PDB entry 7RIM | X-ray diffraction, 2.90 A resolution | chains A and I of the 13 polymer chains in the assembly

Chain A:
Molecule: DNA-directed RNA polymerase II subunit RPB1
Organism: Saccharomyces cerevisiae (strain ATCC 204508 / S288c)
Notes: EC 2.7.7.6
Reference sequence: P04050 (RPB1_YEAST); residues 1-1733 here = UniProt positions 1-1733
Amino-acid sequence (1733 residues; each row starts with the number of its first residue):
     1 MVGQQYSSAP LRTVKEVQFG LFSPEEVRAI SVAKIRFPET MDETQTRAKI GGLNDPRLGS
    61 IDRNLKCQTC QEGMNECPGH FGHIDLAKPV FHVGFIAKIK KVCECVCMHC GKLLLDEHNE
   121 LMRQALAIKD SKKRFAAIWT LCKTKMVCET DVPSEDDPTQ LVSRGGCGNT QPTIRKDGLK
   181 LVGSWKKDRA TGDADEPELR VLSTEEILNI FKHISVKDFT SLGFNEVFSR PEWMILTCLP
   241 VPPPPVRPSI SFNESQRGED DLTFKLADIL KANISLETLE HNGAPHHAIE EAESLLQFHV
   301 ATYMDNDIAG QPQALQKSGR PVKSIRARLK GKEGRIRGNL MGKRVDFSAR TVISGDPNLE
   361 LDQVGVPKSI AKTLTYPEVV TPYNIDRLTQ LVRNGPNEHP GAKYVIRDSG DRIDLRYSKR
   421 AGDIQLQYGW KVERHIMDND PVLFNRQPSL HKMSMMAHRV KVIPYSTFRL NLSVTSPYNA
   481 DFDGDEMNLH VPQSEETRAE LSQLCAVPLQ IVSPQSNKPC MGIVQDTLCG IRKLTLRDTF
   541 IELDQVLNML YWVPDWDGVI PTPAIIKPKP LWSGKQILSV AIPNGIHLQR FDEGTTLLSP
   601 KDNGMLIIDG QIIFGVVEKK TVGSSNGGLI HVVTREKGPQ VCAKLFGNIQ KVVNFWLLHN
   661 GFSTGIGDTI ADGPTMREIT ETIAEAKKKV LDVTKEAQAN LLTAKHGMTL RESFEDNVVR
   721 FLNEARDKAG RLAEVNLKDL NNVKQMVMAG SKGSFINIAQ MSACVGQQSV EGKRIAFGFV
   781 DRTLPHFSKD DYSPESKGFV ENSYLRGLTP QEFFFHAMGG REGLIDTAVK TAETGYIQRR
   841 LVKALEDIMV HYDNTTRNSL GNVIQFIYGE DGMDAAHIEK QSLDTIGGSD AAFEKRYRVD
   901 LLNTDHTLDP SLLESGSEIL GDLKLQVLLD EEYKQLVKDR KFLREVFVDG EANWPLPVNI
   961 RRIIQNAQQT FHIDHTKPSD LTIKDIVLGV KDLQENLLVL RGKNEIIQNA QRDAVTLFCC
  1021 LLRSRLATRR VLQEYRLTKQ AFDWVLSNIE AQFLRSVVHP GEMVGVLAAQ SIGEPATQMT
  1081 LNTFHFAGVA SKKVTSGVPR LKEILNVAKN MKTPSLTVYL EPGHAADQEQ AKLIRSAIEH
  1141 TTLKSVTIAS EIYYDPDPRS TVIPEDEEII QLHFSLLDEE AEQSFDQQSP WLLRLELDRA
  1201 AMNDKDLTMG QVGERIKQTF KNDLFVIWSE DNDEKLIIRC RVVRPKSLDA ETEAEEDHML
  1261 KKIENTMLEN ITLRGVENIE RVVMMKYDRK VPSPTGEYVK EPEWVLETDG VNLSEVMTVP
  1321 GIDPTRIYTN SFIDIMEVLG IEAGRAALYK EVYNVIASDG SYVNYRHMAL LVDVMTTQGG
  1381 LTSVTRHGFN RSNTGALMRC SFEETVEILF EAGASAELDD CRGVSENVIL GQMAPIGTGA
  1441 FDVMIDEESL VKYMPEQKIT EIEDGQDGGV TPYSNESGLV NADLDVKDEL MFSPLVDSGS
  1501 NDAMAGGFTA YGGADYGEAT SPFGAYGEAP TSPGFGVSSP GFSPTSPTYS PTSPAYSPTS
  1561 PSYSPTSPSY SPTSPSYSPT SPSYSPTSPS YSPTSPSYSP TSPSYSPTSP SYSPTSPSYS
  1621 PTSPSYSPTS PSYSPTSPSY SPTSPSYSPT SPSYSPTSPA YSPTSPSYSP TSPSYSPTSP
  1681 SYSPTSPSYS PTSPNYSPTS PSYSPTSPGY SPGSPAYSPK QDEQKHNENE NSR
Disordered / not traced: 1-2, 154-160, 187-198, 250-256, 1082-1091, 1177-1187, 1244-1256, 1447-1733
Metal / ion sites: Zn2+ site 1: Cys67, Cys70, Cys77, His80; Zn2+ site 2: Cys107, Cys110, Cys167; Mg2+: Asp483, Asp485 (shared with 1 residue of chain R)
Small-molecule neighbours: 5N0 (3-({3-[(3-{[4-({4-[(4-{[4-({(2R)-2-amino-4-[(1-methyl-4-{[1-methyl-4-({1-methyl-4-[(1-methyl-1H-imidazole-2-carbonyl)amino]-1H-imidazole-2-carbonyl}amino)-1H-pyrrole-2-carbonyl]amino}-1H-pyrrole-2-carbonyl)amino]butanoyl}amino)-1-methyl-1H-imidazole-2-carbonyl]amino}-1-methyl-1H-pyrrole-2-carbonyl)amino]-1-methyl-1H-pyrrole-2-carbonyl}amino)-1-methyl-1H-pyrrole-2-carbonyl]amino}propyl)(methyl)amino]propyl}carbamoyl)benzoic acid): Arg1386, His1387, Glu1404
Swiss-Prot annotation at these positions:
  - region: Pro248 to Asp260 (Lid loop), Asn306 to Lys323 (Rudder loop), Pro810 to Glu822 (Bridging helix)
  - binding site (Zn(2+)): Cys67, Cys70, Cys77, His80, Cys107, Cys110, Cys148, Cys167
  - binding site (Mg(2+)): Asp481, Asp483, Asp485
  - modified residue: Thr1471 (Phosphothreonine)
  - cross-link (Glycyl lysine isopeptide (Lys-Gly)): Lys695 (interchain with G-Cter in ubiquitin), Lys1246 (interchain with G-Cter in ubiquitin), Lys1350 (interchain with G-Cter in ubiquitin)
  - natural variant: Ser1653 to Pro1659 (deletion: In strain: A364A)
  - mutagenesis: Lys1246 (K1246R: Impairs ubiquitination during transcription stress)
What the authors report for this chain:
  - binding site for 5N0: His1387

Chain I:
Molecule: DNA-directed RNA polymerase II subunit RPB9
Organism: Saccharomyces cerevisiae (strain ATCC 204508 / S288c)
Reference sequence: P27999 (RPB9_YEAST); numbering as in UniProt (aligned over 1-122)
Amino-acid sequence (122 residues; numbered 1 to 122; the number before each row is that of its first residue):
     1 MTTFRFCRDC NNMLYPREDK ENNRLLFECR TCSYVEEAGS PLVYRHELIT NIGETAGVVQ
    61 DIGSDPTLPR SDRECPKCHS RENVFFQSQQ RRKDTSMVLF FVCLSCSHIF TSDQKNKRTQ
   121 FS
Disordered / not traced: 1, 120-122
Metal / ion sites: Zn2+ site 1: Cys7, Cys10, Cys29, Cys32; Zn2+ site 2: Cys75, Cys78, Cys103, Cys106
Swiss-Prot annotation at these positions:
  - zinc finger: Cys7 to Cys32 (C4-type), Ser71 to Thr111 (TFIIS-type)
  - binding site (Zn(2+)): Cys7, Cys10, Cys29, Cys32, Cys75, Cys78, Cys103, Cys106
  - modified residue: Ser40 (Phosphoserine)

Chain A / chain I interface:
Pairs across the interface (60):
  Lys695(A) with Arg73(I)
  Ala697(A) with Met97(I)
  Gln698(A) with Met97(I); Val98(I); Leu99(I); Ser112(I), hydrogen bond (backbone-side chain)
  Ala699(A) with Ser112(I); Asp113(I); Gln114(I), hydrogen bond (backbone-backbone)
  Asn700(A) with Asp113(I), hydrogen bond; Lys115(I)
  Leu701(A) with Gln114(I)
  Arg711(A) with Gln87(I); Arg92(I); Lys93(I); Thr95(I), hydrogen bond (side chain-backbone); Met97(I)
  Phe714(A) with Met97(I), hydrophobic
  Asp781(A) with Arg91(I), salt bridge
  Arg782(A) with Thr67(I)
  Ser788(A) with Thr67(I); Pro69(I)
  Lys789(A) with Thr67(I), hydrogen bond (backbone-backbone); Pro69(I)
  Asp790(A) with Phe86(I); Gln87(I), hydrogen bond (side chain-backbone)
  Tyr792(A) with Gln87(I)
  Lys1144(A) with Leu48(I)
  Thr1147(A) with Leu48(I); Ile49(I)
  Ile1148(A) with Glu47(I); Leu48(I), hydrogen bond (backbone-backbone); Ile49(I), hydrogen bond (backbone-backbone)
  Ala1149(A) with Arg45(I); His46(I); Leu48(I)
  Ser1150(A) with Tyr44(I); Arg45(I); His46(I), hydrogen bond (backbone-backbone)
  Glu1151(A) with Leu42(I); Tyr44(I); Arg45(I), salt bridge
  Ile1152(A) with Leu42(I); Val43(I), hydrogen bond (backbone-backbone); Tyr44(I), hydrogen bond (backbone-backbone)
  Tyr1153(A) with Pro41(I); Leu42(I), hydrophobic
  Tyr1154(A) with Glu18(I), hydrogen bond; Asn23(I), hydrogen bond (side chain-backbone); Arg24(I); Leu25(I), hydrophobic; Pro41(I), hydrogen bond (backbone-backbone)
  Pro1190(A) with Glu18(I)
  Trp1191(A) with Leu25(I), hydrophobic
  Asp1257(A) with Pro16(I)
  Lys1261(A) with Tyr44(I)
  Glu1264(A) with Tyr44(I); His46(I), salt bridge
  Leu1268(A) with His46(I); Leu48(I), hydrophobic
Also at the interface, not in a pair above, chain A (33 interface residues in all): Thr709, Pro1156, Val1162, Glu1196
Also at the interface, not in a pair above, chain I (35 interface residues in all): Asp65, Leu68, Gln89, Asp94, Ser96

Summary:
33 residues of chain A face 35 of chain I across their interface, with 14 hydrogen bonds and 3 salt bridges.
Polar contacts include Asp781(A)-Arg91(I), Glu1151(A)-Arg45(I) and Glu1264(A)-His46(I). Ligands of chain A:
compound 5N0. From the paper: a binding site for 5N0 at His1387(A).
Chain A is DNA-directed RNA polymerase II subunit RPB1 and chain I is DNA-directed RNA polymerase II subunit
RPB9, both from Saccharomyces cerevisiae (strain ATCC 204508 / S288c); the structure, RNA polymerase II
elongation complex with hairpin polyamide Py-Im 1, scaffold 1, was determined by X-ray diffraction together
with 7RIP, 7RIQ, 7RIW, 7RIX and 7RIY from the same study.
